PDB entry 9EFI | electron microscopy, 2.61 A resolution | chains B and D of the 4 polymer chains in the assembly

# Chain B (and D)
Molecule: VIP3Cb1 Protoxin Structure - Disable Toxin Variant
Source organism: Paenibacillus popilliae
Notes: chain D of this document is another copy of the same molecule, construct and numbering; everything in this record applies to it too
Sequence (816 residues; row label = number of the first residue in the row; numbers below 1 keep their minus sign (Met-18 is residue -18)):
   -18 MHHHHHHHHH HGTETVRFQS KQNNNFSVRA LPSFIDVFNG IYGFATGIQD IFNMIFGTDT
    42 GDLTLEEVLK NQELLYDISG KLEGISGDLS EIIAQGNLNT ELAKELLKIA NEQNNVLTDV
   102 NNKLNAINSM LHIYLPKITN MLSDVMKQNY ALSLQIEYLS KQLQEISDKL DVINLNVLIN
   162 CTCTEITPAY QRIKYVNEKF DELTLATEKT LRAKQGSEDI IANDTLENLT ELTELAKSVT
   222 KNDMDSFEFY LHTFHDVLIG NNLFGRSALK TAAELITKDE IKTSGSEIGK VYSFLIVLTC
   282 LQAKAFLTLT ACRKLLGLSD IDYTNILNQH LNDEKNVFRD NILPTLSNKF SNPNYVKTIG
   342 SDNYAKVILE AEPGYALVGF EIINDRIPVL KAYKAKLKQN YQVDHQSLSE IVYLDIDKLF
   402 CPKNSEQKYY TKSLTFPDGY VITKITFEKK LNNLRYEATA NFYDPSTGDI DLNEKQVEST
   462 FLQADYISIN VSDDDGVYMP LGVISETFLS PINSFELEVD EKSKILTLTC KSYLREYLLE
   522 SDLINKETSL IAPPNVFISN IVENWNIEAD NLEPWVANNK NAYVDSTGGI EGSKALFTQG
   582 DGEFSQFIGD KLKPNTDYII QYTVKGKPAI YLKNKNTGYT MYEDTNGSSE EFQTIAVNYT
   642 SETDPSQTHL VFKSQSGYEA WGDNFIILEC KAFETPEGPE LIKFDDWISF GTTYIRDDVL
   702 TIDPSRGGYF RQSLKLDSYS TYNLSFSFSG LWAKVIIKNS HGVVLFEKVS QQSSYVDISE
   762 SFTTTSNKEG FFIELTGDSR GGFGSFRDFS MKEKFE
Disordered / not traced: -18 to 13, 195-201, 797
Reported in the primary citation:
  - post-translational modification sites: Lys195

# How chain B and chain D interact
Contacting residue pairs (15):
  Glu72(B) - Lys85(D)  salt bridge
  Ala75(B) - Ala84(D)  hydrophobic
  Ala75(B) - Lys85(D)
  Ala84(B) - Ala75(D)  hydrophobic
  Lys85(B) - Glu72(D)  salt bridge
  Lys85(B) - Ala75(D)
  Asn92(B) - Asn92(D)
  Asn92(B) - Asn95(D)
  Asn95(B) - Asn92(D)
  Asn95(B) - Asn96(D)  hydrogen bond
  Asn96(B) - Asn95(D)  hydrogen bond
  Asn96(B) - Asn96(D)
  Asn96(B) - Thr99(D)  hydrogen bond
  Thr99(B) - Asn96(D)  hydrogen bond
  Asp226(B) - Asp226(D)
Also at the interface, not in a pair above, chain B (12 interface residues in all): Ile74, Gln76, Thr81
Also at the interface, not in a pair above, chain D (12 interface residues in all): Ile74, Gln76, Thr81

# In short
The chain B/chain D interface involves 12 residues from each chain; the contacts include 4 hydrogen bonds and
2 salt bridges. Among the polar pairs are Glu72(B)-Lys85(D), Asn95(B)-Asn96(D) and Asn96(B)-Thr99(D). From the
paper: a modification site at Lys195(B).
Chain B and chain D are both VIP3Cb1 Protoxin Structure - Disable Toxin Variant (Paenibacillus popilliae); the
structure, VIP3Cb1 Protoxin Structure, was determined by electron microscopy, deposited together with 9EFG.
